PDB entry 8OIE | electron microscopy, 2.35 A resolution | chains C and H of the 10 polymer chains in the assembly

Chain C (and H):
Name: Nitrogenase iron-iron protein, beta subunit
Organism: Rhodobacter capsulatus SB 1003
Notes: EC 1.18.6.1; chain H of this document is another copy of the same molecule, construct and numbering; everything in this record applies to it too
Reference sequence: D5ANJ9 (D5ANJ9_RHOCB); residue numbers follow UniProt; this construct covers 1-460
Amino-acid sequence (460 residues; row label = number of the first residue in the row):
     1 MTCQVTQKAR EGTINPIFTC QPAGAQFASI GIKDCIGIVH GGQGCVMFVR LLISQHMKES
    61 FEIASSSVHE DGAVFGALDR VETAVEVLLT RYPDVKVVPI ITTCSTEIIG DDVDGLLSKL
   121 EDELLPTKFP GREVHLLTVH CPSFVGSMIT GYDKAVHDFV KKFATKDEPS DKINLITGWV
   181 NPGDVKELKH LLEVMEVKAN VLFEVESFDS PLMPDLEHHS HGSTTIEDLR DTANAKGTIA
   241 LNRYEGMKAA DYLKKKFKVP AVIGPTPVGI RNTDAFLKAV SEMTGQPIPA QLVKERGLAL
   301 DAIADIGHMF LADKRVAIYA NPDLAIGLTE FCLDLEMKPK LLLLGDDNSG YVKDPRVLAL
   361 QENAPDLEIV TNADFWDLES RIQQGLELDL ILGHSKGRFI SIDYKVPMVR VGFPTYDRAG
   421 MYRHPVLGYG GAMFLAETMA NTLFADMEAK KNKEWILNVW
Disordered / not traced: 1-4
Metal / ion sites: fe(8)-S(7) cluster Fe: Cys20, Cys45, Cys104 (shared with 3 residues of chain A)
Residues lining bound ligands: fe(8)-S(7) cluster (CLF): Cys20, Pro22, Gly42, Gln43, Gly44, Cys45, Phe48, Thr103, Cys104, Ser143

Interface between chain C and chain H:
Pairs across the interface (83):
  Gln55(C) with Asn458(H), hydrogen bond (side chain-backbone)
  Lys58(C) with Asp305(H); Trp460(H)
  Glu59(C) with Asp301(H)
  Asp209(C) with Leu298(H)
  Ser210(C) with Leu298(H); Asp301(H)
  Pro211(C) with Lys294(H); Gly297(H); Leu298(H)
  Leu212(C) with Gly297(H), hydrogen bond (backbone-backbone)
  Met213(C) with Val293(H); Lys294(H); Gly297(H)
  Pro214(C) with Val293(H)
  Val293(C) with Met213(H); Pro214(H)
  Lys294(C) with Pro211(H); Met213(H)
  Gly297(C) with Pro211(H); Leu212(H), hydrogen bond (backbone-backbone); Met213(H)
  Leu298(C) with Asp209(H); Ser210(H); Pro211(H)
  Asp301(C) with Glu59(H); Ser210(H); Leu212(H)
  Ala302(C) with Arg423(H)
  Asp305(C) with Lys58(H)
  Arg398(C) with Glu448(H), salt bridge; Glu454(H), hydrogen bond (side chain-backbone); Leu457(H)
  Phe399(C) with Glu454(H)
  Ile402(C) with Glu448(H); Glu454(H)
  Asp403(C) with Lys451(H), salt bridge
  Lys405(C) with Ala449(H), hydrogen bond (side chain-backbone)
  Arg410(C) with Glu448(H), salt bridge
  Tyr416(C) with Leu457(H); Asn458(H); Trp460(H), hydrogen bond (backbone-side chain)
  Asp417(C) with Phe444(H); Glu448(H); Leu457(H)
  Arg418(C) with Asn441(H); Phe444(H); Ala445(H); Glu448(H), salt bridge; Trp460(H)
  Ala419(C) with Asn441(H), hydrogen bond (backbone-side chain); Trp460(H), hydrophobic
  Gly420(C) with Glu437(H)
  Arg423(C) with Ala302(H); Met433(H), hydrogen bond; Glu437(H), salt bridge
  Met433(C) with Arg423(H)
  Glu437(C) with Gly420(H); Arg423(H), salt bridge
  Asn441(C) with Arg418(H); Ala419(H), hydrogen bond (side chain-backbone)
  Phe444(C) with Asp417(H); Arg418(H)
  Ala445(C) with Arg418(H)
  Glu448(C) with Arg398(H), salt bridge; Ile402(H); Arg410(H), salt bridge; Asp417(H); Arg418(H), salt bridge
  Ala449(C) with Lys405(H), hydrogen bond (backbone-side chain)
  Lys451(C) with Asp403(H), salt bridge
  Glu454(C) with Arg398(H), hydrogen bond (backbone-side chain); Phe399(H); Ile402(H)
  Leu457(C) with Arg398(H); Tyr416(H); Asp417(H)
  Asn458(C) with Gln55(H), hydrogen bond (backbone-side chain); Tyr416(H)
  Trp460(C) with Lys58(H); Tyr416(H), hydrogen bond (side chain-backbone); Arg418(H); Ala419(H), hydrophobic
Also at the interface, not in a pair above, chain C (47 interface residues in all): Leu300, Ala304, Ile306, Tyr422, Ala440, Trp455, Val459
Also at the interface, not in a pair above, chain H (47 interface residues in all): Leu300, Ala304, Ile306, Tyr422, Ala440, Trp455, Val459

In short:
Chain C and chain H each contribute 47 residues to their interface, with 13 hydrogen bonds and 10 salt
bridges. Polar pairs include Arg398(C)-Glu448(H), Asp403(C)-Lys451(H) and Arg410(C)-Glu448(H). Ligands of
chain C: fe(8)-S(7) cluster. Cys20(C), Cys45(C) and Cys104(C) form the fe(8)-S(7) cluster Fe site.
Both chains are Nitrogenase iron-iron protein, beta subunit (Rhodobacter capsulatus SB 1003). Entry 8OIE (Iron
Nitrogenase Complex from Rhodobacter capsulatus) was determined by electron microscopy (same publication as
8PBB).
